8Z11 - chains b and m of the 35 polymer chains in the assembly; structure by electron microscopy, 2.74 A resolution.

== Chain b ==
Name: Photosystem I P700 chlorophyll a apoprotein A2
From: Isochrysis galbana
Notes: EC 1.97.1.12
UniProtKB: A0A7D4X9X4 (A0A7D4X9X4_ISOGA); numbering as in UniProt (aligned over 1-734)
Sequence (734 residues; numbered 1 to 734; the number before each row is that of its first residue):
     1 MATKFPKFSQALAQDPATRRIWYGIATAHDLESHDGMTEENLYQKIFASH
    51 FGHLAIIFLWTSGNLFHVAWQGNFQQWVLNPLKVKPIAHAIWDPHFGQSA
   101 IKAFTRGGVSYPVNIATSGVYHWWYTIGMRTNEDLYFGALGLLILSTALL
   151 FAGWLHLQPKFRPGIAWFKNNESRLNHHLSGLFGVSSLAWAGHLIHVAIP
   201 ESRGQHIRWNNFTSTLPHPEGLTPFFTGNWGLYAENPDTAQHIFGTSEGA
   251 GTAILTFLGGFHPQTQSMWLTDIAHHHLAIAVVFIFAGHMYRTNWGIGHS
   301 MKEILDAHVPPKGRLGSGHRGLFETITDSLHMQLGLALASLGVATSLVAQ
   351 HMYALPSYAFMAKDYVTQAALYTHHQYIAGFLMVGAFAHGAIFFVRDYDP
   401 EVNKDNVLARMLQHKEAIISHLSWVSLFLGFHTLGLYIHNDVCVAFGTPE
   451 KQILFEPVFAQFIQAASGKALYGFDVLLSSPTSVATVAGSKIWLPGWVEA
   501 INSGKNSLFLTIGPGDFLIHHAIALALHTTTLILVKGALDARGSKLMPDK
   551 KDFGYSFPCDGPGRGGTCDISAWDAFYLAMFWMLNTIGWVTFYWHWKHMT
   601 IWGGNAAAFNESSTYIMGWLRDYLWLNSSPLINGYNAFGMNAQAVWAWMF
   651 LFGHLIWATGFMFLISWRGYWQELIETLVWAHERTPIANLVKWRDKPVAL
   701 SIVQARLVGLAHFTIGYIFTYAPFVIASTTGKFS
Not modelled in the structure: 1-2
Metal / ion sites: chlorophyll a Mg near Asp-93 (its only coordinating residue here)
Small-molecule neighbours:
  - beta-carotene (BCR), molecule 1: Gly-52, Ile-56, Leu-59, Leu-150
  - beta-carotene (BCR), molecule 2: Leu-54, Ile-57, Phe-58, Trp-60, Gly-181, Leu-182, Val-185, Ser-186
  - beta-carotene (BCR), molecule 3: Phe-58, Thr-61, Leu-65, Trp-123, Trp-124, Ile-127, Met-129, Gly-138, Leu-142, Trp-209, Thr-213
  - beta-carotene (BCR), molecule 4: Leu-188, Leu-222, Phe-225, Leu-278, Val-282, Ile-285, Phe-286, His-289
  - beta-carotene (BCR), molecule 5: Phe-226, Trp-230, Val-282, Phe-286
  - beta-carotene (BCR), molecule 6: Met-332, Gly-335, Leu-336, Ala-339, Val-343, Met-383, Ala-386, Phe-387, Gly-390, Phe-393, Phe-394, Leu-408, Ala-538
  - beta-carotene (BCR), molecule 7: Phe-387, Leu-408, Met-411, Val-535, Leu-539
  - beta-carotene (BCR), molecule 8: Val-645, Trp-648, Met-649, Phe-652, Trp-671, Leu-674, Ile-675, Leu-678, Phe-719
  - beta-carotene (BCR), molecule 9: Pro-686, Ile-687, Ala-688
  - chlorophyll a (CLA), molecule 1: Phe-5, Phe-8, Ile-25, Ala-28, His-29, Leu-31, His-34, Ser-49, His-53, Ile-56
  - chlorophyll a (CLA), molecule 2: Thr-18, Ile-21, Trp-22, Ile-675, Leu-678, Val-679, His-682, Val-691, Lys-692, Trp-693, Arg-694, Asp-695, Pro-697, Val-698, Leu-700
  - chlorophyll a (CLA), molecule 3: Trp-22, Phe-652, Leu-655, Ile-656, Thr-659, Met-662, Phe-663, Leu-700, Leu-707, Val-708, Ala-711, His-712, Ile-715
  - chlorophyll a (CLA), molecule 4: Ile-25, Ala-26, Thr-27, Ala-28, His-29, Asp-30, His-331, Leu-334, Leu-338, Phe-381, Leu-382, Val-384, Gly-385, Ala-388, His-389, Ile-392, Arg-396, Tyr-555, Trp-573, Phe-576, Met-580, Leu-707
  - chlorophyll a (CLA), molecule 5: His-29, His-53, Ile-56, Ile-57, Trp-60, Leu-341, Ile-378, Phe-381, Leu-382
  - chlorophyll a (CLA), molecule 6: His-29, Leu-31, Glu-32, Tyr-43, Ile-46, Ser-49, His-50, His-53, Leu-54, Arg-174, His-178, Leu-182, Phe-183, Leu-330, His-331, Gln-333, Leu-334, Ala-337, Leu-338, Leu-341
  - chlorophyll a (CLA), molecule 7: Phe-47, His-50, Phe-51, Leu-54, Trp-167, Phe-168, Asn-170, Ser-173, Arg-174, His-177, His-178, Gly-181, Leu-182, Phe-183, Leu-341
  - chlorophyll a (CLA), molecule 8: Phe-47, Phe-51, Ala-148, Phe-151, Ala-152, Leu-155, His-156, Lys-160, Phe-161, Arg-162, Pro-163, Trp-167
  - chlorophyll a (CLA), molecule 9: Ile-56, Leu-59, Trp-60, Ser-62, Gly-63, Phe-66, His-67, Trp-70, Gln-71, His-89, Ala-90, Ile-91, Trp-92, Leu-143
  - chlorophyll a (CLA), molecule 10: Ile-56, Trp-60, Asn-64, His-67, Val-68, Ala-88, His-89, Asn-114, Ile-115, Ala-116, Thr-117, Ser-118, Val-120, Val-645, Trp-646, Met-649, Phe-719
  - chlorophyll a (CLA), molecule 11: Ile-57, Phe-58, Trp-60, Thr-61, Ser-118, Gly-119, Trp-123, Ser-186, Ala-189, Leu-341, Ala-344, Thr-345, Val-348, Met-352, Tyr-358, Met-361, Leu-371, His-374, His-375, Ile-378, Leu-382
  - chlorophyll a (CLA), molecule 12: Trp-60, Asn-64, Thr-117, Ser-118, Val-120, Ala-370, Leu-371, Thr-373, His-374, Tyr-377, Ile-378, Phe-381, Trp-646, Met-649, Phe-652, Ile-715, Ile-718, Phe-719, Tyr-721, Ala-722, Val-725, Ile-726
  - chlorophyll a (CLA), molecule 13: His-89, Ala-90, Ile-91, Trp-92, Asp-93, Pro-94, His-95, Phe-96, Phe-104, Asn-114, Val-645, Trp-648
  - chlorophyll a (CLA), molecule 14: Trp-92, Pro-94, His-95
  - chlorophyll a (CLA), molecule 15: Trp-123, Thr-126, Ile-127, Leu-182, Phe-183, Ser-186, Ser-187, Trp-190, Leu-194, Met-268, Leu-270, Ile-273, His-276, His-277, Ile-280, Phe-284, Ala-344, Leu-347, Val-348, His-351, Met-352, Ser-357, Tyr-358
  - chlorophyll a (CLA), molecule 16: Ile-127, Gly-128, Met-129, Asp-134, Ser-186, Ala-189, Trp-190, Gly-192, His-193, His-196, Val-197, Ile-207, Arg-208, Trp-209, Phe-212
  - chlorophyll a (CLA), molecule 17: Trp-167, Asn-170, Ser-173, His-177, Thr-293, Asn-294, Trp-295
  - chlorophyll a (CLA), molecule 18: Asn-171, Arg-174, Leu-175, His-178, Leu-179, Phe-183, Ile-280, Phe-284, Met-301, Leu-305, Phe-323, Ile-326, Thr-327, Leu-336, Ala-337, Ser-340, Leu-341, Ala-344
  - chlorophyll a (CLA), molecule 19: Leu-175, Leu-179, Phe-183, Val-283, Phe-284, Ala-287, Met-290, Tyr-291, Met-301, Ile-304, Leu-305
  - chlorophyll a (CLA), molecule 20: Asn-176, His-177, Ser-180, Gly-181, Val-185, Ile-285, His-289, Tyr-291, Thr-293, Trp-295, Ile-297
  - chlorophyll a (CLA), molecule 21: Leu-188, Ala-189, Ala-191, Gly-192, Ile-195, His-196, Phe-212, Thr-213, Thr-215, Leu-216, Pro-217, His-218, Gly-221, Leu-222, Tyr-233, Ile-254, Leu-255, Leu-278
  - chlorophyll a (CLA), molecule 22: Phe-225, Phe-226, Thr-227, Gly-228, Trp-230, Phe-286
  - chlorophyll a (CLA), molecule 23: Phe-225, Gly-228, Trp-230, Gly-231, Tyr-233, Ala-234, Leu-255, Thr-256, Phe-257, His-275, Leu-278, Ala-279, Val-282, Phe-286, Ile-492
  - chlorophyll a (CLA), molecule 24: Thr-256, Phe-257, Gly-259, Gly-260, Met-268, Asp-272, Ile-273, His-275, His-276, Ala-279, Ile-280, His-351, Leu-355, Trp-493, Trp-497
  - chlorophyll a (CLA), molecule 25: Phe-286, Ala-287, His-289, Met-290, Arg-292, Ile-297, Gly-298, His-299
  - chlorophyll a (CLA), molecule 26: Met-290, His-299, Glu-303, Ile-304, Ala-307, His-308
  - chlorophyll a (CLA), molecule 27: Ile-304, Leu-305, His-308, Leu-315, His-319, Leu-322, Ile-326, Met-332, Val-407, Leu-408, Met-411
  - chlorophyll a (CLA), molecule 28: Ala-307, His-308, Val-309, Pro-310, Pro-311, Arg-314, Leu-315, His-319
  - chlorophyll a (CLA), molecule 29: Arg-314, Leu-315, Gly-316, Val-407, Arg-410, Met-411, Gln-413, His-414, Ala-417, Ile-418, His-421
  - chlorophyll a (CLA), molecule 30: Leu-336, Ala-339, Ser-340, Val-343, Leu-347, Gln-350, His-351, Tyr-353, Ala-354, Leu-355, Trp-497, Leu-508, Phe-509
  - chlorophyll a (CLA), molecule 31: Val-343, Ser-346, Leu-347, Gln-350, Gln-376, Gly-380, Met-383, Phe-387, Leu-527, Thr-530, Thr-531, Leu-534, Met-583, Thr-586, Ile-587
  - chlorophyll a (CLA), molecule 32: Gln-350, Tyr-353, Tyr-372, Gln-376, Phe-459, Ala-460, Ile-463, Gln-464, Phe-509, Leu-510, Ile-512, His-520, Ile-523, Leu-527, Val-590, Tyr-593, Trp-594, Lys-597
  - chlorophyll a (CLA), molecule 33: Tyr-377, Thr-433, Leu-434, Tyr-437, Ile-519, Ala-522, Leu-525, Asn-585, Trp-589, Phe-592, Ile-616, Trp-619, Leu-620, Leu-624, Ser-628, Ile-632, Phe-650, His-654, Trp-657, Phe-713, Tyr-717, Thr-720, Tyr-721, Phe-724
  - chlorophyll a (CLA), molecule 34: Ala-417, His-421, Trp-424
  - chlorophyll a (CLA), molecule 35: Ile-418, His-421, Leu-422, Trp-424, Ala-524, Leu-527, His-528, Thr-531
  - chlorophyll a (CLA), molecule 36: Ser-420, His-421, Ser-423, Trp-424, Leu-427, Phe-431
  - chlorophyll a (CLA), molecule 37: Ser-423, Ser-426, Leu-427, Gly-430, Phe-431, Leu-434, Leu-525, Thr-529, Leu-532, Ile-533, Leu-578, Phe-581, Trp-582
  - chlorophyll a (CLA), molecule 38: Trp-424, Leu-427, Phe-428, Phe-431, His-432
  - chlorophyll a (CLA), molecule 39: Trp-424, Val-425, Phe-428, Leu-429, Phe-455, Glu-456, Pro-457, Val-458, Phe-459, Ala-460, Ile-512, Phe-517, His-520, His-521, Ala-524, His-528
  - chlorophyll a (CLA), molecule 40: Phe-431, His-432, Gly-435, Leu-436, Ile-438, His-439, Val-442, Lys-451, Ile-453
  - chlorophyll a (CLA), molecule 41: Leu-434, Ile-438, Asp-441, Leu-525, Phe-581, Trp-582, Asn-585, Trp-589, Ile-616, Leu-620, Trp-657, Phe-713
  - chlorophyll a (CLA), molecule 42: Val-458, Phe-459, Phe-462, Phe-474
  - chlorophyll a (CLA), molecule 43: Phe-462, Ile-463, Ala-466, Ser-467, Leu-477, Leu-478, Trp-493, Leu-494, Trp-497, Phe-509
  - chlorophyll a (CLA), molecule 44: Leu-477, Val-484, Ala-485, Ala-488, Gly-489, Ile-492, Trp-493
  - chlorophyll a (CLA), molecule 45: Leu-620, Leu-624, Trp-625, Trp-657
  - chlorophyll a (CLA), molecule 46: Trp-648, Leu-651, Phe-652, His-654, Leu-655, Trp-657, Ala-658
  - chlorophyll a (CLA), molecule 47: Leu-655, Ala-658, Thr-659, Phe-661, Met-662, Ile-665, Ser-666, Tyr-670, Trp-671, Leu-674
  - chlorophyll a (CLA), molecule 48: Leu-678, Ala-681, His-682, Thr-685, Ala-688, Val-691
  - chlorophyll a (CLA), molecule 49: Trp-680, Ala-681, Arg-684, Thr-685, Pro-686
  - chlorophyll a (CLA), molecule 50: Pro-686, Ile-687, Ala-688, Val-691
  - phylloquinone (PQN): Ile-21, Trp-22, Met-662, Phe-663, Ser-666, Trp-667, Arg-668, Trp-671, Ile-675, Val-698, Ala-699, Leu-700, Ser-701, Ala-705
  - 4Fe-4S cluster (SF4): Cys-559, Gly-561, Pro-562, Cys-568, Trp-667, Ile-702, Arg-706

== Chain m ==
Name: Photosystem I reaction center subunit XII
From: Isochrysis galbana
UniProtKB: A0A7D4XMW6 (A0A7D4XMW6_ISOGA); residues 1-30 here = UniProt positions 1-30
Sequence (30 residues; each row starts with the number of its first residue):
     1 MITDGQIFVALCIALTAAILAIGLGRQLYV
Small-molecule neighbours:
  - beta-carotene (BCR): Phe-8, Leu-11, Cys-12, Ala-14, Leu-15, Ala-17, Ala-18, Ala-21, Leu-24, Gly-25
  - chlorophyll a (CLA), molecule 1: Ile-7, Ala-10, Leu-11, Ala-14
  - chlorophyll a (CLA), molecule 2: Ala-18, Ile-22, Gly-25, Arg-26, Leu-28, Tyr-29

== Interface between chain b and chain m ==
Contacting residue pairs (30):
  Lys-7(b) with Tyr-29(m)
  Lys-45(b) with Leu-28(m), hydrogen bond (side chain-backbone)
  Ala-48(b) with Leu-28(m), hydrophobic
  Gly-52(b) with Leu-24(m)
  Phe-66(b) with Ile-7(m), hydrophobic
  Ala-69(b) with Ile-2(m)
  Trp-70(b) with Ile-7(m)
  Asn-132(b) with Ile-2(m)
  Glu-133(b) with Gln-6(m), hydrogen bond
  Tyr-136(b) with Ile-2(m), hydrophobic; Gln-6(m), hydrogen bond (side chain-backbone); Val-9(m)
  Leu-140(b) with Ala-10(m), hydrophobic; Ile-13(m), hydrophobic
  Leu-143(b) with Ile-13(m), hydrophobic
  Thr-147(b) with Thr-16(m); Ala-17(m); Leu-20(m)
  Leu-150(b) with Ala-17(m); Leu-20(m), hydrophobic; Ala-21(m); Leu-24(m), hydrophobic
  Phe-151(b) with Leu-20(m), hydrophobic
  Gly-153(b) with Leu-24(m)
  Trp-154(b) with Gly-23(m); Leu-24(m); Gln-27(m)
  Leu-157(b) with Gln-27(m); Leu-28(m)
  Gln-158(b) with Gln-27(m), hydrogen bond
Interface residues without a listed pair, chain b (22 interface residues in all): Phe-5, Ser-49, Gln-75
Interface residues without a listed pair, chain m (17 interface residues in all): Met-1, Ala-14

== Overview ==
The interface between chain b and chain m involves 22 residues on one side and 17 on the other; the contacts
include 4 hydrogen bonds. Polar contacts include Lys-45(b)/Leu-28(m), Glu-133(b)/Gln-6(m) and
Tyr-136(b)/Gln-6(m).
Here chain b is Photosystem I P700 chlorophyll a apoprotein A2 and chain m is Photosystem I reaction center
subunit XII, both from Isochrysis galbana. Entry 8Z11 (Cryo-EM structure of haptophyte photosystem I) was
determined by electron microscopy.
